3WY1 - chain A; structure by X-ray diffraction, 2.15 A resolution.

[Chain A]
Name: Alpha-glucosidase
Organism: Halomonas sp. H11
Notes: EC 3.2.1.20
UniProt: H3K096 (H3K096_9GAMM); residues 1-538 here = UniProt positions 1-538
Sequence (538 residues; row label = number of the first residue in the row):
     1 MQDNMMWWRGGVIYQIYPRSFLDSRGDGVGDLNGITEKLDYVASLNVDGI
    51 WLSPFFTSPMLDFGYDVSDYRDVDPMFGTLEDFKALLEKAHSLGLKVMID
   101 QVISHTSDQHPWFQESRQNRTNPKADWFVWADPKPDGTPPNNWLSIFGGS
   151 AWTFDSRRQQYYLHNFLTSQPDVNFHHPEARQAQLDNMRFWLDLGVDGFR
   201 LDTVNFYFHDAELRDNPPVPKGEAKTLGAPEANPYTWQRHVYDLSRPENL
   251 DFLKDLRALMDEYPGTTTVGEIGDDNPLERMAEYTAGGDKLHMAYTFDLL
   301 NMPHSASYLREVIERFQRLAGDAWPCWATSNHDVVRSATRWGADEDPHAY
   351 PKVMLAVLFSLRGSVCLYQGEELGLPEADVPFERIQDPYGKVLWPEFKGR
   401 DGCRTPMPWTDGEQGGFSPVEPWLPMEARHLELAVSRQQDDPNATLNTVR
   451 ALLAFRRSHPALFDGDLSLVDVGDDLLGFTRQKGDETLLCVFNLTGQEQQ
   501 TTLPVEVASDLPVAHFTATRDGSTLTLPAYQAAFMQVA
Disordered / not traced: 1-3
Ion coordination: Mg2+: D23, D27, V29, D31
Small-molecule neighbours: Polyacrylic acid (PRU; (3R,5R,7R)-octane-1,3,5,7-tetracarboxylic acid): D62, Y65, H105, I146, F147, F166, Q170, R200, D202, T203, F206, G228, E271, G273, F297, H332, D333, Y389, R400

[In short]
Bound to chain A: Polyacrylic acid. The Mg2+ site is built by D23, D27, V29 and D31.
Chain A is Alpha-glucosidase (Halomonas sp. H11); the structure, Crystal structure of alpha-glucosidase, was
determined by X-ray diffraction together with 3WY2, 3WY3 and 3WY4 from the same study.
